Entry 7WFE (electron microscopy, 3.25 A resolution); this record covers chains BA and BD of the 16 polymer chains in the assembly.

# Chain BA
Name: Photosystem I P700 chlorophyll a apoprotein A1
Source organism: Arabidopsis thaliana
Notes: EC 1.97.1.12
UniProt: P56766 (PSAA_ARATH); numbering as in UniProt (aligned over 1-750)
Sequence (750 residues; each row starts with the number of its first residue):
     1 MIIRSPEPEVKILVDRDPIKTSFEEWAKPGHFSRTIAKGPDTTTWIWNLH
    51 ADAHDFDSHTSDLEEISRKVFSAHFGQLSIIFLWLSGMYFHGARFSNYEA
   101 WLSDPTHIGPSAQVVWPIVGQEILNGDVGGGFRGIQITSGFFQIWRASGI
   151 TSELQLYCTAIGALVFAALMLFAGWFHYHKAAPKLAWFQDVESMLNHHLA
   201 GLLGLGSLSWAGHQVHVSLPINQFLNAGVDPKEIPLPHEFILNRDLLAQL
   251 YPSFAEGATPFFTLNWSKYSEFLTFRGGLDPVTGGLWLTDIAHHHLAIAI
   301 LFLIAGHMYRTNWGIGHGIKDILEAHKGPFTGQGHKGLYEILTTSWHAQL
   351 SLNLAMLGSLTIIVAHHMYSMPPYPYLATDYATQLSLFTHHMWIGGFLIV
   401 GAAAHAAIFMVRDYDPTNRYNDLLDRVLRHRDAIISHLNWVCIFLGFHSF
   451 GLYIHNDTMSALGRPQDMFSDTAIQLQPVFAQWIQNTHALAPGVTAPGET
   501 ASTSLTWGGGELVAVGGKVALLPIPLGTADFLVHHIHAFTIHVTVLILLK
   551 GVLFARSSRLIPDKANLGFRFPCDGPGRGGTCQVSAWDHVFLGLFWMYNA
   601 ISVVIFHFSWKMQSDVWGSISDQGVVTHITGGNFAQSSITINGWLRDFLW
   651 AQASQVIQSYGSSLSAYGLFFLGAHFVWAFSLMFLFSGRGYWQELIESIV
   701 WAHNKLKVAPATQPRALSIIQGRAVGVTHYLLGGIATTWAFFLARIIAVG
Disordered / not traced: 1-8
Swiss-Prot annotation at these positions:
  - binding site ([4Fe-4S] cluster): Cys-573, Cys-582
  - binding site (chlorophyll a'): His-675
  - binding site (chlorophyll a): Met-683, Tyr-691
  - binding site (phylloquinone): Trp-692
Bound ions: chlorophyll a Mg (4 sites), coordinated by Gln-77, Gln-113, Gln-121, Thr-495; 4Fe-4S cluster Fe: Cys-573, Cys-582 (shared with 2 residues of chain BB)
Small-molecule neighbours:
  - beta-carotene (BCR), molecule 1: Ile-80, Leu-83, Trp-84
  - beta-carotene (BCR), molecule 2: Ile-81, Trp-84, Leu-85, Gly-201, Leu-202, Leu-205, Gly-206
  - beta-carotene (BCR), molecule 3: Phe-82, Leu-85, Tyr-89, Thr-159, Gly-162, Ala-163, Phe-166, Leu-205, Leu-208, Ser-209, Phe-262
  - beta-carotene (BCR), molecule 4: Trp-116, Pro-117, Ile-118
  - beta-carotene (BCR), molecule 5: Leu-208, Phe-261, Phe-262, Leu-296, Ile-300, Leu-303, Ile-304, His-307, Ile-315
  - beta-carotene (BCR), molecule 6: Phe-261, Trp-266, Ile-300
  - beta-carotene (BCR), molecule 7: Leu-338, Leu-342, Ala-348, Ser-351, Leu-352, Ala-406, Phe-409
  - beta-carotene (BCR), molecule 8: Ala-355, Met-356, Ser-359, Ile-399, Ala-403, Ala-406, Val-545, Leu-548, Leu-549, Val-552
  - beta-carotene (BCR), molecule 9: Phe-670, Gly-673, Ala-674, Phe-676, Val-677, Leu-732, Ile-735, Ala-736, Trp-739
  - beta-carotene (BCR), molecule 10: Trp-692, Leu-695, Ile-696, Ile-699
  - chlorophyll a (CLA), molecule 1: Val-10, Lys-11, Ile-12, Trp-187, Asp-190, Ser-193, His-197, Thr-311, Trp-313
  - chlorophyll a (CLA), molecule 2: Ile-12, Val-14, Phe-71, Phe-75, Leu-169, Met-170, Phe-172, Ala-173, Phe-176, His-177, Ala-181, Pro-183, Trp-187
  - chlorophyll a (CLA), molecule 3: Ile-19, Lys-20, Thr-21, Ser-22, Phe-23, Glu-25, Trp-26, His-31, Lys-69, Ser-72, Ala-73, Gly-76, Ile-80, Leu-171, Gly-174, Trp-175, Tyr-178, His-179
  - chlorophyll a (CLA), molecule 4: Trp-26, Pro-29, Gly-30, Trp-45, Ile-46, Trp-47, Leu-49, His-50
  - chlorophyll a (CLA), molecule 5: Trp-26, His-31, Phe-32, Leu-49, His-50, Ala-53, His-54, Phe-56, His-59, Lys-69, Ala-73, Gly-76, Gln-77, Ile-80, Leu-171
  - chlorophyll a (CLA), molecule 6: Thr-43, Ile-46, Trp-47, Ile-696, Ile-699, Val-700, His-703, Val-708, Pro-710, Thr-712, Pro-714, Arg-715, Leu-717
  - chlorophyll a (CLA), molecule 7: Trp-47, Phe-676, Val-677, Phe-680, Met-683, Phe-684, Leu-717, Gln-721, Ala-724, Val-725, Thr-728, His-729, Leu-732
  - chlorophyll a (CLA), molecule 8: His-50, Ala-51, Asp-52, Ala-53, His-54, Asp-55, His-347, Leu-350, Leu-354, Phe-397, Leu-398, Val-400, Gly-401, Ala-404, His-405, Ile-408, Arg-412, Phe-569, Arg-570, Trp-587, Val-590, Leu-594, Thr-728, Leu-732
  - chlorophyll a (CLA), molecule 9: His-54, Phe-56, Val-70, Ala-73, His-74, Gln-77, Leu-78, Ile-81, Phe-82, Leu-85, Phe-166, Trp-346, His-347, Gln-349, Leu-350, Asn-353, Leu-354, Leu-357
  - chlorophyll a (CLA), molecule 10: His-54, Gln-77, Ile-80, Ile-81, Trp-84, Leu-357, Ile-394, Phe-397, Leu-398
  - chlorophyll a (CLA), molecule 11: Leu-63, Ser-67, His-74, Leu-185, Phe-188, Gln-189, Val-191, Met-194, Leu-195, His-198, Leu-199, Leu-202, Leu-203, Ile-319, Leu-323, Tyr-339, Leu-342, Thr-343, Thr-344, Ser-345, Trp-346, Gln-349, Leu-352, Asn-353, Met-356, Leu-357
  - chlorophyll a (CLA), molecule 12: Phe-71, His-74, Phe-75, Leu-78, Phe-82, Met-170, Trp-187, Phe-188, Asp-190, Ser-193, Met-194, His-197, His-198, Gly-201, Leu-202
  - chlorophyll a (CLA), molecule 13: Leu-83, Trp-84, Ser-86, Gly-87, Met-88, Phe-90, His-91, Arg-94, Phe-95, Gln-113, Val-114, Trp-116, Leu-164
  - chlorophyll a (CLA), molecule 14: Trp-84, Met-88, His-91, Ala-112, Gln-113, Leu-124, Ile-135, Gln-136, Ile-137, Thr-138, Ser-139, Phe-141, Ala-666, Tyr-667, Phe-670, Trp-739, Leu-743
  - chlorophyll a (CLA), molecule 15: Trp-84, Met-88, Thr-138, Ser-139, Phe-141, Ser-386, Leu-387, Thr-389, His-390, Trp-393, Ile-394, Phe-397, Phe-670, Ile-735, Thr-738, Trp-739
  - chlorophyll a (CLA), molecule 16: Trp-84, Leu-85, Ser-139, Gly-140, Phe-141, Ile-144, Leu-202, Leu-203, Leu-357, Leu-360, Thr-361, Val-364, Met-368, Tyr-374, Leu-377, Leu-387, His-390, His-391, Ile-394, Leu-398
  - chlorophyll a (CLA), molecule 17: Gln-113, Val-114, Val-115, Trp-116, Ile-118, Val-119, Gln-121, Leu-124, Ile-135, Ala-666, Leu-669, Phe-670
  - chlorophyll a (CLA), molecule 18: Ala-147, Leu-202, Leu-203, Gly-206, Ser-207, Trp-210, Gln-214, Ile-291, His-294, His-295, Ile-298, Phe-302, Leu-360, Ile-363, Val-364, His-367, Met-368, Pro-373, Tyr-374
  - chlorophyll a (CLA), molecule 19: Ser-148, Gly-149, Ile-150, Gln-155, Cys-158, Thr-159, Gly-206, Ser-209, Trp-210, Gly-212, His-213, His-216, Val-217, Pro-237, His-238, Ile-241
  - chlorophyll a (CLA), molecule 20: Leu-154, Gln-155, Cys-158, Leu-236, His-238, Ile-241, Leu-242
  - chlorophyll a (CLA), molecule 21: Leu-195, Leu-199, Leu-203, Leu-301, Phe-302, Ala-305, Met-308, Tyr-309, Ile-319, Ile-322, Leu-323, Leu-352, Met-356, Leu-424, Val-427, Leu-549, Val-552, Leu-553
  - chlorophyll a (CLA), molecule 22: Asn-196, His-197, Ala-200, Gly-201, Leu-205, Leu-303, Gly-306, His-307, Tyr-309, Thr-311, Trp-313, Ile-315
  - chlorophyll a (CLA), molecule 23: Leu-208, Ser-209, Ala-211, Gly-212, Val-215, His-216, Phe-240, Ile-241, Arg-244, Leu-247, Phe-254, Gly-257, Phe-261, Tyr-269, Phe-272, Leu-273, Leu-296
  - chlorophyll a (CLA), molecule 24: Phe-261, Trp-266, Ser-267, Tyr-269, Ser-270, Leu-273, Thr-274, Phe-275, His-293, Leu-296, Ala-297, Ile-300, Leu-301, Ile-304, Gly-498
  - chlorophyll a (CLA), molecule 25: Phe-261, Phe-262, Leu-264
  - chlorophyll a (CLA), molecule 26: Thr-274, Phe-275, Gly-277, Gly-278, Leu-286, Asp-290, Ile-291, His-293, His-294, Ala-297, Ile-298, Leu-301, His-367, Met-371, Pro-373, Glu-499, Thr-503
  - chlorophyll a (CLA), molecule 27: Phe-275, Val-494, Thr-495, Ala-496, Pro-497, Gly-498
  - chlorophyll a (CLA), molecule 28: Leu-301, Met-356, Ser-359, Leu-360, Ile-363, His-366, His-367, Tyr-369, Ser-370, Met-371, Thr-503, Ser-504, Thr-506, Trp-507
  - chlorophyll a (CLA), molecule 29: Ile-304, His-307, Met-308, Arg-310, Ile-315, Gly-316, His-317
  - chlorophyll a (CLA), molecule 30: Met-308, His-317, Asp-321, Ile-322, Ala-325, His-326
  - chlorophyll a (CLA), molecule 31: Ile-322, Leu-323, His-326, His-335, Leu-338, Leu-342, Asn-421, Leu-423, Leu-424, Val-427
  - chlorophyll a (CLA), molecule 32: Ala-325, His-326, Lys-327, Gly-328, Pro-329, Phe-330
  - chlorophyll a (CLA), molecule 33: Phe-330, Thr-331, Leu-423, Arg-426, Val-427, Arg-429, His-430, Ala-433, Ile-434, His-437
  - chlorophyll a (CLA), molecule 34: Ser-359, Ile-362, Ile-363, His-366, Met-392, Ile-399, Ile-541, Thr-544, Val-545, Leu-548, Met-597, Ala-600, Ile-601
  - chlorophyll a (CLA), molecule 35: His-366, Tyr-369, Phe-388, Phe-480, Ala-481, Ile-484, Gln-485, Thr-506, Trp-507, Ile-524, Leu-526, His-534, His-537, Ile-541, Val-604, His-607, Phe-608, Lys-611, Met-612
  - chlorophyll a (CLA), molecule 36: Ala-433, His-437, Trp-440
  - chlorophyll a (CLA), molecule 37: Ile-434, His-437, Leu-438, Trp-440, Val-441, Ala-538, Ile-541, His-542, Val-545
  - chlorophyll a (CLA), molecule 38: Ser-436, Asn-439, Trp-440, Ile-443
  - chlorophyll a (CLA), molecule 39: Asn-439, Cys-442, Ile-443, Gly-446, Phe-447, Phe-450, Gly-451, Phe-539, Val-543, Leu-546, Ile-547, Leu-592, Phe-595, Trp-596
  - chlorophyll a (CLA), molecule 40: Trp-440, Ile-443, Phe-444, Phe-447, His-448
  - chlorophyll a (CLA), molecule 41: Val-441, Phe-444, Leu-445, Gln-477, Pro-478, Val-479, Phe-480, Ala-481, Leu-526, Phe-531, His-534, His-535, Ala-538, His-542
  - chlorophyll a (CLA), molecule 42: Phe-447, His-448, Gly-451, Leu-452, Ile-454, His-455, Thr-458, Met-459, Leu-462, Arg-464, Asp-467, Phe-469, Ile-474
  - chlorophyll a (CLA), molecule 43: Phe-450, Tyr-453, Val-533, Ile-536, Phe-539, Thr-540, Tyr-598, Asn-599, Ser-602, Val-603, Phe-606, Ile-641, Trp-644, Leu-645, Leu-649, Trp-650, Ala-653, Ile-657, Phe-671, Ala-674, His-675, Trp-678, Tyr-730, Gly-734, Thr-737, Thr-738, Phe-741
  - chlorophyll a (CLA), molecule 44: Phe-450, Ile-454, Asp-457, Phe-539, Phe-595, Trp-596, Tyr-598, Asn-599, Ile-641, Leu-645, Trp-678, Tyr-730
  - chlorophyll a (CLA), molecule 45: Thr-458, Ala-461, Leu-462
  - chlorophyll a (CLA), molecule 46: Trp-483, Ile-484, His-488, Ala-491, Thr-495, Ala-496, Glu-499, Thr-503, Trp-507
  - chlorophyll a (CLA), molecule 47: Leu-645, Leu-649, Trp-650, Trp-678
  - chlorophyll a (CLA), molecule 48: Leu-669, Phe-670, Leu-672, Gly-673, His-675, Phe-676, Trp-678, Ala-679, Leu-682
  - chlorophyll a (CLA), molecule 49: Phe-676, Ala-679, Phe-680, Leu-682, Met-683, Phe-686, Ser-687, Tyr-691, Trp-692, Leu-695
  - chlorophyll a (CLA), molecule 50: Ile-699, Ala-702, His-703, Leu-706, Val-708
  - chlorophyll a (CLA), molecule 51: Trp-701, Ala-702, Lys-705, Leu-706
  - dodecyl-alpha-D-maltoside (LMU), molecule 1: Leu-83, Phe-95, Val-114, Val-115, Trp-116
  - dodecyl-alpha-D-maltoside (LMU), molecule 2: Phe-444, His-448, Leu-452, Phe-469, Ala-473, Ile-474, Gln-475, Leu-476, Phe-531, His-535
  - phylloquinone (PQN): Met-683, Phe-684, Ser-687, Gly-688, Arg-689, Trp-692, Ile-696, Arg-715, Ala-716, Leu-717, Ser-718, Ile-719, Gly-722
  - 4Fe-4S cluster (SF4): Pro-572, Cys-573, Gly-575, Pro-576, Cys-582, Ile-719, Arg-723

# Chain BD
Name: Photosystem I reaction center subunit II-2, chloroplastic
Source organism: Arabidopsis thaliana
UniProt: Q9SA56 (PSAD2_ARATH); residue numbers follow UniProt; this construct covers 1-204
Sequence (204 residues; each row starts with the number of its first residue):
     1 MATQAAGIFSPAITTTTSAVKKLHLFSSSHRPKSLSFTKTAIRAEKTESS
    51 SAAPAVKEAPVGFTPPQLDPNTPSPIFAGSTGGLLRKAQVEEFYVITWNS
   101 PKEQIFEMPTGGAAIMREGPNLLKLARKEQCLALGTRLRSKYKITYQFYR
   151 VFPNGEVQYLHPKDGVYPEKANPGREGVGLNMRSIGKNVSPIEVKFTGKQ
   201 SYDL
Disordered / not traced: 1-61
Swiss-Prot annotation at these positions:
  - region: Arg-137 to Thr-145 (Ferredoxin and ferredoxin-oxidoreductase binding)
  - modified residue: Thr-47 (Phosphothreonine)

# Interface between chain BA and chain BD
Contacting residue pairs (38):
  Pro-416(BA) / Ile-105(BD)
  Pro-416(BA) / Ala-113(BD)  hydrophobic
  Thr-417(BA) / Ile-105(BD)
  Thr-417(BA) / Tyr-142(BD)
  Tyr-420(BA) / Ile-105(BD)  hydrophobic
  Tyr-420(BA) / Ala-113(BD)  hydrophobic
  Asp-425(BA) / Gly-112(BD)
  Asp-425(BA) / Ala-113(BD)  hydrogen bond (side chain-backbone)
  Leu-428(BA) / Gly-112(BD)
  Arg-429(BA) / Phe-77(BD)
  Arg-429(BA) / Ala-78(BD)
  Arg-429(BA) / Gly-79(BD)  hydrogen bond (side chain-backbone)
  Arg-429(BA) / Ser-80(BD)
  Arg-429(BA) / Thr-81(BD)  hydrogen bond (backbone-backbone)
  Arg-429(BA) / Gly-112(BD)
  His-430(BA) / Thr-81(BD)
  Arg-431(BA) / Thr-81(BD)
  Arg-431(BA) / Thr-110(BD)
  Arg-431(BA) / Gly-111(BD)
  Asp-432(BA) / Thr-81(BD)  hydrogen bond
  Asp-432(BA) / Gly-82(BD)  hydrogen bond (side chain-backbone)
  Arg-556(BA) / Glu-107(BD)  salt bridge
  Ser-557(BA) / Pro-109(BD)  hydrogen bond (side chain-backbone)
  Ser-557(BA) / Gly-111(BD)  hydrogen bond (side chain-backbone)
  Arg-559(BA) / Thr-81(BD)  hydrogen bond (side chain-backbone)
  Arg-559(BA) / Gly-82(BD)
  Arg-559(BA) / Gly-83(BD)
  Arg-559(BA) / Leu-85(BD)
  Arg-559(BA) / Arg-127(BD)  hydrogen bond (backbone-side chain)
  Arg-559(BA) / Gln-130(BD)
  Leu-560(BA) / Arg-127(BD)  hydrogen bond (backbone-side chain)
  Leu-560(BA) / Glu-129(BD)
  Pro-562(BA) / Pro-109(BD)  hydrophobic
  Pro-562(BA) / Glu-129(BD)
  Pro-562(BA) / Gln-130(BD)
  Pro-562(BA) / Arg-137(BD)
  Asp-563(BA) / Ala-133(BD)
  Arg-578(BA) / Glu-129(BD)  salt bridge
Also at the interface, not in a pair above, chain BA (19 interface residues in all): Ala-433, Ser-558, Asp-574
Also at the interface, not in a pair above, chain BD (23 interface residues in all): Met-108, Lys-141

# Summary
Chain BA and chain BD form an interface of 19 and 23 residues respectively, with 10 hydrogen bonds and 2 salt
bridges. Polar pairs include Arg-556(BA)/Glu-107(BD), Arg-578(BA)/Glu-129(BD) and Asp-425(BA)/Ala-113(BD).
Chain BA is Photosystem I P700 chlorophyll a apoprotein A1 and chain BD is Photosystem I reaction center
subunit II-2, chloroplastic, both from Arabidopsis thaliana; the structure, Right PSI in the cyclic electron
transfer supercomplex NDH-PSI from Arabidopsis, was determined by electron microscopy together with 7WFD and
7WFG from the same study.
